PDB entry 6XKK | electron microscopy, 3.72 A resolution | chains B and b of the 44 polymer chains in the assembly

Chain B (and b):
Protein: NACHT, LRR and PYD domains-containing protein 1
Source organism: Homo sapiens
Notes: fragment: CARD domain; chain b of this document is another copy of the same molecule, construct and numbering; everything in this record applies to it too
UniProtKB: Q9C000 (NLRP1_HUMAN), isoform Q9C000-3; residues 1379-1473 here correspond to UniProt positions 1305-1399 (UniProt number = residue number - 74)
Amino-acid sequence (95 residues; row label = number of the first residue in the row):
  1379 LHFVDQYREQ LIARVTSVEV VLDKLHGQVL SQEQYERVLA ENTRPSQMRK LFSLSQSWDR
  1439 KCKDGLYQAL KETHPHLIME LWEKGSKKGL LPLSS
Unresolved in the structure: 1464-1473
From the paper describing this entry:
  - self-association interface (contacts with another copy of this molecule); pairs are residue here / residue on that copy: Arg1386-Asp1401
  - mutagenesis - R1392E, E1397R, D1401R, E1411R, E1414R, R1427E, Y1445A: decreased signaling
  - mutagenesis - M1457A, W1460A, E1461R: unchanged signaling

How chain B and chain b interact:
Contacting residue pairs (6):
  Tyr1445(B) with Glu1461(b)
  Lys1449(B) with Met1457(b), hydrogen bond
  Met1457(B) with Lys1449(b), hydrogen bond; Met1457(b), hydrophobic
  Trp1460(B) with Trp1460(b)
  Glu1461(B) with Tyr1445(b)

In short:
Chain B and chain b each contribute 5 residues to their interface, with 2 hydrogen bonds. Its one
hydrogen-bonded contact is Lys1449(B)-Met1457(b). From the paper: R1392E, E1397R and D1401R of chain B, among
others, reduce signaling; a self-association interface involving Arg1386(B); 10 substitutions were tested in
all.
Both chains are NACHT, LRR and PYD domains-containing protein 1 (Homo sapiens). Entry 6XKK (Cryo-EM structure
of the NLRP1-CARD filament) was determined by electron microscopy, deposited together with 6XKJ and 7KEU.
